5YWS - chains A and C; structure by X-ray diffraction, 2.00 A resolution.

[Chain A]
Molecule: Three-prime repair exonuclease 1
From: Mus musculus
Notes: EC 3.1.11.2
Reference sequence: Q91XB0 (TREX1_MOUSE); residues 1-242 here = UniProt positions 1-242
Amino-acid sequence (276 residues; each row starts with the number of its first residue; numbers below 1 keep their minus sign (Met-33 is residue -33)):
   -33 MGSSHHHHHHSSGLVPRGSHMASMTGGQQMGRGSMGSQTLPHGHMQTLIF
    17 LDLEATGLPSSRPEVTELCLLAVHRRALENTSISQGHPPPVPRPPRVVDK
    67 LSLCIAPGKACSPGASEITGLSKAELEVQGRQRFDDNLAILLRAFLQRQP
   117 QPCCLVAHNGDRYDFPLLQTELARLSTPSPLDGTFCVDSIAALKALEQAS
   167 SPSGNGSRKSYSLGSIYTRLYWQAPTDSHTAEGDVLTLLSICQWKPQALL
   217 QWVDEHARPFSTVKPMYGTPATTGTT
Not modelled in the structure: -33 to 4, 236-242
Differences from the reference sequence: expression tag (-33 to 0)
Metal / ion sites: Mg2+ site 1: Asp18, Glu20, Asp200 (shared with DC22(C) of chain C); Mg2+ site 2: Asp18 (shared with DT21(C), DC22(C) of chain C)
Reported in the primary citation:
  - binding site for A stem loop DNA with y-structural terminal (chain C): Leu24 to Ser26, Ile84, Arg128
  - mutagenesis - L24A, L24G, L24G/P25G/S26G, L24W, L24W/P25W/S26W, S26W: decreased catalytic activity on ssDNA and dsDNA substrates
  - mutagenesis - L24A, L24G, L24G/P25G/S26G, L24W, L24W/P25W/S26W, S26W: decreased catalytic activity on both dsDNA and ssDNA substrates

[Chain C]
Molecule: A stem loop DNA with y-structural terminal
Sequence (22 nucleotides; numbered 1 to 22; the number before each row is that of its first residue):
     1 GTTGGCCCTCTTTAGGGCCATC
Not modelled in the structure: 10-14
Metal / ion sites: Mg2+ site 1: DT21, DC22 (shared with Asp18(A) of chain A); Mg2+ site 2: DC22 (shared with Asp18(A), Glu20(A), Asp200(A) of chain A)

[Chain A / chain C interface]
Residue-residue contacts - 33 pairs, chain A then chain C:
  Asp18(A) - DC22(C)  phosphate contact
  Leu19(A) - DC22(C)  sugar contact
  Glu20(A) - DC22(C)  phosphate contact
  Ala21(A) - DC22(C)  hydrogen bond to the phosphate
  Gly23(A) - DC22(C)  base contact
  Leu24(A) - DG1(C)  base contact
  Leu24(A) - DT21(C)  base contact
  Leu24(A) - DC22(C)  base contact
  Pro25(A) - DG1(C)  base contact
  Ser26(A) - DG1(C)  hydrogen bond to the base
  Ser26(A) - DT3(C)  phosphate contact
  Ser26(A) - DG4(C)  phosphate contact
  Ala81(A) - DC22(C)  base contact
  Ile84(A) - DC22(C)  base contact
  Thr85(A) - DC22(C)  phosphate contact
  His124(A) - DT21(C)  phosphate contact
  Asn125(A) - DA20(C)  sugar contact
  Asn125(A) - DT21(C)  hydrogen bond to the sugar
  Arg128(A) - DG4(C)  base contact
  Arg128(A) - DG5(C)  hydrogen bond to the base
  Arg128(A) - DA20(C)  base contact
  Tyr129(A) - DT21(C)  base contact
  Tyr129(A) - DC22(C)  hydrogen bond to the sugar
  Ile156(A) - DA20(C)  sugar contact
  Arg174(A) - DC18(C)  salt bridge to the phosphate
  Arg174(A) - DC19(C)  salt bridge to the phosphate
  Ser176(A) - DA20(C)  hydrogen bond to the phosphate
  Tyr177(A) - DA20(C)  hydrogen bond to the phosphate
  Ser178(A) - DA20(C)  hydrogen bond to the phosphate
  Ser178(A) - DT21(C)  phosphate contact
  Leu179(A) - DT21(C)  hydrogen bond to the phosphate
  His195(A) - DC22(C)  salt bridge to the phosphate
  Asp200(A) - DC22(C)  phosphate contact
Interface residues without a listed pair, chain A (25 interface residues in all): Ser78, Lys175

[Overview]
25 residues of chain A and 9 residues of chain C are in contact, with 9 hydrogen bonds and 3 salt bridges.
Polar contacts include Ser26(A)-DG1(C), Arg128(A)-DG5(C) and Asn125(A)-DT21(C). The paper reports a binding
site for A stem loop DNA with y-structural terminal (chain C) at Leu24(A), Ile84(A) and Arg128(A); L24A, L24G
and L24G/P25G/S26G of chain A, among others, reduce catalytic activity on ssDNA and dsDNA substrates; 6
substitutions were tested in all.
Chain A is Three-prime repair exonuclease 1 (Mus musculus) and chain C is A stem loop DNA with y-structural
terminal; the structure, Crystal structure of TREX1 in complex with a Y structured DNA, was determined by
X-ray diffraction together with 5YWT, 5YWU and 5YWV from the same study.
